7CD3 - chains C and D of the 4 polymer chains in the assembly; structure by X-ray diffraction, 2.10 A resolution.

# Chain C (and D)
Molecule: YabJ protein
Source organism: Bacillus subtilis subsp. natto (strain BEST195)
Notes: chain D of this document is another copy of the same molecule, construct and numbering; everything in this record applies to it too
UniProt: D4G3D4 (D4G3D4_BACNB); numbering as in UniProt (aligned over 1-125)
Chain sequence (125 residues; each row starts with the number of its first residue):
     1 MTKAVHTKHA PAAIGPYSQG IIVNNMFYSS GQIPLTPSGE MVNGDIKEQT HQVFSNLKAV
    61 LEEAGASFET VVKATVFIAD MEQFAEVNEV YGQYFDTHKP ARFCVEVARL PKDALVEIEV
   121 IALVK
Disordered / not traced: 1
Differences from the reference sequence: engineered mutation F103 (Ser in D4G3D4)

# Interface between chain C and chain D
Pairs across the interface - 28 pairs, chain C then chain D:
  M81(C) - K99(D)
  M81(C) - P100(D)
  M81(C) - A101(D)
  M81(C) - F103(D)  hydrophobic
  E82(C) - K99(D)
  F84(C) - F103(D)  hydrophobic
  D96(C) - E82(D)
  K99(C) - M81(D)
  K99(C) - E82(D)
  P100(C) - M81(D)
  A101(C) - M81(D)
  A101(C) - V105(D)
  A101(C) - E106(D)
  A101(C) - V107(D)  hydrogen bond (backbone-backbone)
  R102(C) - V105(D)
  R102(C) - E106(D)  salt bridge
  F103(C) - M81(D)  hydrophobic
  F103(C) - F84(D)  hydrophobic
  F103(C) - C104(D)
  F103(C) - V105(D)  hydrogen bond (backbone-backbone)
  C104(C) - F103(D)
  C104(C) - C104(D)  disulfide
  V105(C) - A101(D)
  V105(C) - R102(D)
  V105(C) - F103(D)  hydrogen bond (backbone-backbone)
  E106(C) - A101(D)
  E106(C) - R102(D)  salt bridge
  V107(C) - A101(D)  hydrogen bond (backbone-backbone)
Interface residues without a listed pair, chain D (13 interface residues in all): D96
Cross-chain cystine bridges: C104(C)-C104(D)

# Overview
The chain C/chain D interface involves 13 residues from each chain; the contacts include 1 disulfide bond, 4
hydrogen bonds and 2 salt bridges. Polar pairs include R102(C)-E106(D), A101(C)-V107(D) and F103(C)-V105(D).
Chain C and chain D are both YabJ protein (Bacillus subtilis subsp. natto (strain BEST195)); the structure,
Crystal structure of the S103F mutant of Bacillus subtilis (natto) YabJ protein, was determined by X-ray
diffraction (same publication as 7CD2, 7CD4 and 5Y6U).
